Entry 1YDC (X-ray diffraction, 1.95 A resolution); this record covers chain A.

Chain A:
Name: Carbonic anhydrase II
Source organism: Homo sapiens
Notes: EC 4.2.1.1
UniProtKB: P00918 (CAH2_HUMAN); the author numbering skips numbers that UniProt does not, so the offset changes along the chain: 2-125 = UniProt 1-124; 127-261 = UniProt 125-259
Sequence (259 residues; numbered 2 to 261; 1 number in that range is skipped by the numbering (no residue carries it; nothing is unmodelled there); the number before each row is that of its first residue):
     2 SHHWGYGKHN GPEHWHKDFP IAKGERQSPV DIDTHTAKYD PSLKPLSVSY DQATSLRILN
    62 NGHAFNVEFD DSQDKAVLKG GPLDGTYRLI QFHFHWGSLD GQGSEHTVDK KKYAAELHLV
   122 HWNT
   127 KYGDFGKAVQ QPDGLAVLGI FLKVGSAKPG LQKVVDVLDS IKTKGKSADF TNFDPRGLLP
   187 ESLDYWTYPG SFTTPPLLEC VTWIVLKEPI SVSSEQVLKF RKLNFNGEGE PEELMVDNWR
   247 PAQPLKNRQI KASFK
Not modelled in the structure: 2-4, 261
Differences from the reference sequence: conflict Phe198 (Leu196 in P00918)
Ion coordination: Zn2+: His94, His96, His119; Hg2+: Val135, Gln137, Cys206
From the paper describing this entry:
  - contacts within the chain: Leu141-Phe198 (hydrophobic contact), Phe198-Pro202 (hydrophobic contact), Phe198-Leu204 (hydrophobic contact)
  - catalytic residues: His64 (citing earlier work)

Overview:
The Zn2+ site is built by His94, His96 and His119. Val135, Gln137 and Cys206 form the Hg2+ site. The paper
reports the catalytic residue His64; contacts within the chain involving Leu141, Phe198 and Pro202 among
others.
Chain A is Carbonic anhydrase II (Homo sapiens); the structure, Structural basis of inhibitor affinity to
variants of human carbonic anhydrase II, was determined by X-ray diffraction (same publication as 1YDA, 1YDB
and 1YDD).
